3BKZ - chains A and C of the 3 polymer chains in the assembly; structure by X-ray diffraction, 1.65 A resolution.

Chain A:
Molecule: Alpha-ketoglutarate-dependent dioxygenase alkB
Organism: Escherichia coli K12
Notes: EC 1.14.11.-
UniProtKB: P05050 (ALKB_ECOLI); residue numbers follow UniProt; this construct covers 14-214
Amino-acid sequence (201 residues; each row starts with the number of its first residue):
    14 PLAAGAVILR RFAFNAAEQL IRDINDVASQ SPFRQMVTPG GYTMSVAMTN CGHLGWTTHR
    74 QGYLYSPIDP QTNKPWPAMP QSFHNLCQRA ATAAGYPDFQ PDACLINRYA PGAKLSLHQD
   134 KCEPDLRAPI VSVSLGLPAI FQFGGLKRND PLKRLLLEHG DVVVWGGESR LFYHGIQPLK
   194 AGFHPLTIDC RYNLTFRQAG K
Construct notes: engineered mutation Cys-135 (Asp in P05050)
Ion coordination: Mn2+: His-131, Asp-133, His-187 (together with 2-oxoglutaric acid)
Residues lining bound ligands: 2-oxoglutaric acid (AKG): Leu-118, Asn-120, Tyr-122, Leu-128, His-131, Asp-133, Ser-145, Phe-154, Leu-170, His-187, Ile-189, Arg-204, Asn-206, Thr-208, Arg-210
Curated features (UniProtKB/Swiss-Prot):
  - binding site (substrate): Trp-69, Tyr-76 to Tyr-78, Arg-161
  - binding site (2-oxoglutarate): Asn-120 to Tyr-122, Arg-204 to Arg-210
  - binding site (Fe cation): His-131, Asp-133, His-187
What the authors report for this chain:
  - binding site for the 13-nt DNA strand: Cys-135

Chain C:
Molecule: 13-nt DNA strand
Sequence (13 nucleotides; each row starts with the number of its first residue):
     1 AACGATATTA CCT

Interface between chain A and chain C:
Pairs across the interface - 8 pairs, chain A then chain C:
  Arg-73(A) with DC12(C), salt bridge to the phosphate
  Gln-74(A) with DC12(C), phosphate contact; DT13(C), phosphate contact
  Arg-161(A) with DA5(C), base contact; DT6(C), base contact
  Asn-162(A) with DG4(C), phosphate contact
  Arg-167(A) with DA2(C), sugar contact; DC3(C), salt bridge to the phosphate
Interface residues without a listed pair, chain A (6 interface residues in all): Gln-190

In short:
6 residues of chain A and 7 residues of chain C are in contact; the contacts include 2 salt bridges. Polar
pairs include Arg-73(A)/DC12(C) and Arg-167(A)/DC3(C). Ligands of chain A: 2-oxoglutaric acid. The paper
reports a binding site for the 13-nt DNA strand at Cys-135(A).
Here chain A is Alpha-ketoglutarate-dependent dioxygenase alkB (Escherichia coli K12) and chain C is a 13-nt
DNA strand. Entry 3BKZ (X-ray structure of E coli AlkB crosslinked to dsDNA in the active site) was determined
by X-ray diffraction, deposited together with 3BI3, 3BIE, 3BTX, 3BTY, 3BTZ, 3BU0 and 3BUC.
